9F75 - chains A and B of the 7 polymer chains in the assembly; structure by electron microscopy, 3.00 A resolution.

# Chain A (and B)
Molecule: Large T antigen
Source organism: Betapolyomavirus macacae
Notes: EC 3.6.4.-; chain B of this document is another copy of the same molecule, construct and numbering; everything in this record applies to it too
Reference sequence: P03070 (LT_SV40); residue numbers follow UniProt; this construct covers 266-627
Sequence (362 residues; each row starts with the number of its first residue):
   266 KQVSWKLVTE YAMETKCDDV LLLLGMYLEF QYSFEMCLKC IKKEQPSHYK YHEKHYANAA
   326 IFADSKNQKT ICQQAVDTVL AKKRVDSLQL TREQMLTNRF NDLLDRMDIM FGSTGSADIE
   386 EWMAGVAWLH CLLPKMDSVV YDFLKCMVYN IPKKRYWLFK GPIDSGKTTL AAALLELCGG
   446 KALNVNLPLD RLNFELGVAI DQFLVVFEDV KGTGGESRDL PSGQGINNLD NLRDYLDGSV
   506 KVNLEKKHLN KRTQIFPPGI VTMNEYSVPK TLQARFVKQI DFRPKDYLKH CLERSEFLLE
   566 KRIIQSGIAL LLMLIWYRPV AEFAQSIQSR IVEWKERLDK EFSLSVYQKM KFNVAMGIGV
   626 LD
Ligand contacts: ATP (adenosine-5'-triphosphate): W393, L397, P427, I428, D429, S430, G431, K432, T433, T434, D474, N529, R548, P549, K550, D551, L553, K554, L557
Curated features (UniProtKB/Swiss-Prot):
  - binding site (Zn(2+)): C302, C305, H313, H317
  - binding site (ATP): G426 to T433
What the authors report for this chain:
  - conformationally variable residues: R498

# How chain A and chain B interact
Contacting residue pairs (55):
  D284(A) with R349(B), salt bridge
  L286(A) with A346(B); R349(B)
  L287(A) with L353(B), hydrophobic
  G290(A) with A346(B); V350(B)
  M291(A) with V350(B); Q354(B), hydrogen bond
  L293(A) with T343(B)
  E294(A) with V350(B)
  Q310(A) with Q354(B)
  D329(A) with K271(B), salt bridge
  S330(A) with Q339(B), hydrogen bond (backbone-side chain)
  K331(A) with Q267(B), hydrogen bond; W270(B); Q339(B)
  Q333(A) with Q339(B), hydrogen bond
  K334(A) with D342(B)
  I428(A) with T536(B); A539(B), hydrophobic
  D429(A) with K418(B), salt bridge
  T433(A) with S504(B)
  L440(A) with V505(B), hydrophobic
  A447(A) with N508(B), hydrogen bond (backbone-side chain)
  N449(A) with Y500(B), hydrogen bond; V507(B)
  N451(A) with N496(B)
  R456(A) with D455(B), salt bridge; R456(B); N458(B), hydrogen bond
  F459(A) with K516(B)
  E460(A) with N508(B), hydrogen bond; K516(B), salt bridge
  D474(A) with R498(B), salt bridge
  K476(A) with N492(B), hydrogen bond; D495(B), salt bridge; N496(B), hydrogen bond
  D484(A) with P534(B); K535(B), hydrogen bond (side chain-backbone)
  P486(A) with D495(B); R498(B)
  K511(A) with N515(B)
  K512(A) with K511(B), hydrogen bond (side chain-backbone); H513(B); L514(B), hydrogen bond (side chain-backbone); N515(B), hydrogen bond (backbone-side chain)
  H513(A) with H513(B)
  E561(A) with K419(B), salt bridge
  L564(A) with K419(B)
  E565(A) with I416(B)
  R567(A) with N415(B), hydrogen bond (side chain-backbone); P417(B); G503(B), hydrogen bond (side chain-backbone)
  Q570(A) with P417(B); S504(B), hydrogen bond (side chain-backbone)
Interface residues without a listed pair, chain A (45 interface residues in all): L289, N332, A437, K446, L452, P453, D455, V463, E473, Y531
Interface residues without a listed pair, chain B (46 interface residues in all): L345, L454, F459, D499, K506, K512, T518, I520

# Overview
45 residues of chain A face 46 of chain B across their interface, with 17 hydrogen bonds and 8 salt bridges.
Polar contacts include D284(A)-R349(B), D329(A)-K271(B) and D429(A)-K418(B). Bound to chain A: ATP. From
UniProt: 4 Zn2+-binding residues and 8 ATP-binding residues on chain A. The paper reports conformational
variability at R498(A).
Chain A and chain B are both Large T antigen (Betapolyomavirus macacae); the structure, Active SV40 LTAg
complex with DNA (3D variability component_000, frame_019), was determined by electron microscopy (same
publication as 9EVH, 9EVP, 9F3T, 9F3U, 9F5I, 9F73 and 14 further entries).
